PDB entry 4PE5 | X-ray diffraction, 3.96 A resolution | chains B and C of the 4 polymer chains in the assembly

[Chain B]
Molecule: Glutamate receptor ionotropic, NMDA 2B
Source organism: Rattus norvegicus
Reference sequence: Q00960 (NMDE2_RAT); numbering as in UniProt; present here: 27-396, 403-852
Sequence (820 residues; row label = number of the first residue in the row; note: 6 numbers in that range are skipped by the numbering (no residue carries them; nothing is unmodelled there)):
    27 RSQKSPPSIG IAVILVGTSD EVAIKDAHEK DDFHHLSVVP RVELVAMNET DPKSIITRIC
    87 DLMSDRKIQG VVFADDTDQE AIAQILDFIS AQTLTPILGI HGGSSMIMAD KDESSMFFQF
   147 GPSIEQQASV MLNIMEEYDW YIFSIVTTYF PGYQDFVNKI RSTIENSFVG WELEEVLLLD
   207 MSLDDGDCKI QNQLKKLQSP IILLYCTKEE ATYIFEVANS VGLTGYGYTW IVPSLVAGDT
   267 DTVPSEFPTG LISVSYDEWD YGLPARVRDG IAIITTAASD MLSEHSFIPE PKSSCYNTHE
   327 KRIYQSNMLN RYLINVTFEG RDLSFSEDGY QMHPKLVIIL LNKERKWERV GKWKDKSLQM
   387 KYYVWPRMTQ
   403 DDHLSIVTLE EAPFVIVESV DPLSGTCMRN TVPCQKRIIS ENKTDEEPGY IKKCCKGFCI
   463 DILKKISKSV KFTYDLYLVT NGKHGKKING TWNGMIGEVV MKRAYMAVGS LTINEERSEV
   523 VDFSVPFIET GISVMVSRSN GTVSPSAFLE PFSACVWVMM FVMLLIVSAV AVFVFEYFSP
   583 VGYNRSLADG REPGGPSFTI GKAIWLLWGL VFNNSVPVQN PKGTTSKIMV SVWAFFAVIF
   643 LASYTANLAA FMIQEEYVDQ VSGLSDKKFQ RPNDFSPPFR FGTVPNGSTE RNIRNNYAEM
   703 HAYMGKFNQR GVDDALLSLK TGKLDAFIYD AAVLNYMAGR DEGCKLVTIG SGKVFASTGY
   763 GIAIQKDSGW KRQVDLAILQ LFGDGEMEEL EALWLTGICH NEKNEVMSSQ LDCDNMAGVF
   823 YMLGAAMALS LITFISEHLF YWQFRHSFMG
Unresolved in the structure: 27-29, 440-450, 540-550, 570-601, 616-629, 803-820, 842-852
Disulfide bonds: Cys86-Cys321, Cys429-Cys456, Cys436-Cys457, Cys746-Cys801
Glycans and other covalent adducts: N-acetylglucosamine (NAG) linked to Asn74, Asn341, Asn688
Construct notes: engineered mutation Cys214 (Ser in Q00960), Asp348 (Asn in Q00960), Cys557 (Asp in Q00960), Ser588 (Cys in Q00960), Cys815 (Ile in Q00960), Ser838 (Cys in Q00960), Ser849 (Cys in Q00960)
Ligand contacts:
  - glutamic acid (GLU): His486, Ser512, Leu513, Thr514, Arg519, Val686, Gly689, Ser690, Thr691, Tyr731, Asp732, Tyr762
  - Ifenprodil (QEL; 4-[(1R,2S)-2-(4-benzylpiperidin-1-yl)-1-hydroxypropyl]phenol): Ala107, Gln110, Ile111, Phe114, Tyr175, Phe176, Pro177, Met207, Glu236
Curated features (UniProtKB/Swiss-Prot):
  - region: Lys604 to Pro623 (Pore-forming)
  - binding site (Zn(2+)): His127, Glu284
  - binding site (L-glutamate): Thr514, Arg519, Ser690, Thr691, Asp732
  - site: Asn615 (Functional determinant of NMDA receptors)
  - glycosylation (N-linked (GlcNAc...) asparagine): Asn74, Asn341, Asn444, Asn491, Asn542, Asn688
  - mutagenesis: His60 (H60A: Normal zinc binding), His127 (H127A: Reduced zinc binding), Asp283 (D283A: Slightly reduced zinc binding), Glu284 (E284A: Reduced zinc binding), His311 (H311A: Normal zinc binding), His359 (H359A: Normal zinc binding)

[Chain C]
Molecule: Glutamate receptor ionotropic, NMDA 1
Source organism: Rattus norvegicus
Reference sequence: P35439 (NMDZ1_RAT); residue numbers follow UniProt; this construct covers 23-847
Sequence (825 residues; each row starts with the number of its first residue):
    23 DPKIVNIGAV LSTRKHEQMF REAVNQANKR HGSWKIQLQA TSVTHKPNAI QMALSVCEDL
    83 ISSQVYAILV SHPPTPNDHF TPTPVSYTAG FYRIPVLGLT TRMSIYSDKS IHLSFLRTVP
   143 PYSHQSSVWF EMMRVYNWNH IILLVSDDHE GRAAQKRLET LLEERESKAE KVLQFDPGTK
   203 NVTALLMEAR ELEARVIILS ASEDDAATVY RAAAMLDMTG SGYVWLVGER EISGNALRYA
   263 PDGIIGLQLI NGKNESAHIS DAVGVVAQAV HELLEKENIT DPPRGCVGNT NIWKTGPLFK
   323 RVLMSSKYAD GVTGRVEFNE DGDRKFAQYS IMNLQNRKLV QVGIYNGTHV IPNDRKIIWP
   383 GGETEKPRGY QMSTRLKIVT IHQEPFVYVK PTMSDGTCKE EFTVNGDPVK KVICTGPNDT
   443 SPGSPRHTVP QCCYGFCIDL LIKLARTMQF TYEVHLVADG KFGTQERVQN SNKKEWNGMM
   503 GELLSGQADM IVAPLTINNE RAQYIEFSKP FKYQGLTILV KKEIPRSTLD SFMQPFQSCL
   563 WLLVGLSVHV VAVMLYLLDR FSPFGRFKVN SQSESTDALT LSSAMWFSWG VLLNSGIGEG
   623 APRSFSARIL GMVWAGFAMI IVASYTANLA AFLVLDRPEE RITGINDPRL RNPSDKFIYA
   683 TVKQSSVDIY FRRQVELSTM YRHMEKHNYE SAAEAIQAVR DNKLHAFIWD SAVLEFEASQ
   743 KCDLVTTGEL FFRSGFGIGM RKDSPWKQQV SLSILKSHEN GFMEDLDKTW VRYQECDSRS
   803 NAPATLTCEN MAGVFMLVAG GIVAGIFLIF IEIAYKRHKD ANGAQ
Unresolved in the structure: 23-24, 95-102, 442-444, 549-553, 583-604, 617-633, 834-847
Disulfide bonds: Cys79-Cys308, Cys420-Cys454, Cys436-Cys455, Cys744-Cys798
Glycans and other covalent adducts: N-acetylglucosamine (NAG) linked to Asn300, Asn368, Asn440
Construct notes: engineered mutation Gln61 (Asn in P35439), Asp239 (Asn in P35439), Gln350 (Asn in P35439), Gln471 (Asn in P35439), Gln491 (Asn in P35439), Cys561 (Thr in P35439), Gln594 (Glu in P35439), Ser595 (Glu in P35439), Ser597 (Glu in P35439), Thr598 (Glu in P35439), Gln771 (Asn in P35439), Cys810 (Phe in P35439), Asn844 (Arg in P35439), Gly845 (Arg in P35439), Ala846 (Lys in P35439)
Ligand contacts:
  - glycine (GLY): Phe484, Pro516, Leu517, Thr518, Arg523, Ser687, Ser688, Trp731, Asp732, Phe758
  - Ifenprodil (QEL; 4-[(1R,2S)-2-(4-benzylpiperidin-1-yl)-1-hydroxypropyl]phenol): Tyr109, Thr110, Gly112, Phe113, Arg115, Lys131, Ser132, Ile133, His134, Leu135
Curated features (UniProtKB/Swiss-Prot):
  - region: Leu603 to Pro624 (Pore-forming)
  - binding site (glycine): Pro516, Thr518, Arg523, Ser688, Asp732
  - glycosylation (N-linked (GlcNAc...) asparagine): Asn203, Asn276, Asn300, Asn368, Asn440, Asn674
From the paper describing this entry:
  - higher-order assembly contacts with a neighbouring Glutamate receptor ionotropic, NMDA 2B: Asp669

[How chain B and chain C interact]
Disulfides between the chains: Cys557(B)-Cys810(C)
Pairs across the interface (45; chain B residue first):
  Glu517(B) with Leu777(C)
  Pro528(B) with Pro532(C), hydrophobic; Tyr535(C), hydrophobic
  Glu531(B) with Tyr535(C)
  Glu552(B) with Thr807(C)
  Pro553(B) with Thr807(C); Leu808(C), hydrogen bond (backbone-backbone)
  Cys557(B) with Cys810(C), disulfide
  Ser633(B) with Leu615(C)
  Ala636(B) with Leu615(C)
  Phe637(B) with Leu615(C)
  Ala644(B) with Tyr647(C), hydrophobic
  Ala648(B) with Leu651(C); Ala652(C)
  Ala652(B) with Pro805(C)
  Gln656(B) with Asn803(C); Pro805(C)
  Glu657(B) with Asn803(C)
  Ala758(B) with His780(C)
  Ser759(B) with Tyr535(C); His780(C), hydrogen bond (backbone-side chain)
  Thr760(B) with Tyr535(C)
  Gly761(B) with Tyr535(C)
  Arg774(B) with Glu188(C); Ala524(C); Gln525(C), hydrogen bond (side chain-backbone)
  Gln775(B) with Glu188(C)
  Leu778(B) with Asn521(C); Ala524(C), hydrophobic; Gln525(C)
  Leu781(B) with Ile519(C); Asn520(C); Asn521(C); Ala524(C), hydrophobic
  Gln782(B) with Asn521(C)
  Phe784(B) with Phe754(C); Arg755(C)
  Gly785(B) with Tyr692(C); Gln696(C); Phe754(C)
  Asp786(B) with Gln696(C), hydrogen bond (backbone-side chain)
  Glu790(B) with Leu752(C); Phe753(C); Phe754(C), hydrogen bond (side chain-backbone); Arg755(C)
Interface residues without a listed pair, chain B (35 interface residues in all): Asn516, Val527, Ser555, Phe638, Ile641, Asn649, Phe653, Asn694
Interface residues without a listed pair, chain C (37 interface residues in all): Tyr526, Thr648, Leu655, Val656, Glu698, Ser756, Leu774, Lys778, Glu781, Ala804, Ala806, Val820

[Overview]
35 residues of chain B face 37 of chain C across their interface, with 1 disulfide bond and 5 hydrogen bonds.
Among the polar pairs are Ser759(B)-His780(C), Arg774(B)-Gln525(C) and Asp786(B)-Gln696(C). Bound to chain B:
Ifenprodil and glutamic acid. From the paper: higher-order assembly contacts with a neighbouring Glutamate
receptor ionotropic, NMDA 2B through Asp669(C).
Chain B is Glutamate receptor ionotropic, NMDA 2B and chain C is Glutamate receptor ionotropic, NMDA 1, both
from Rattus norvegicus; the structure, Crystal Structure of GluN1a/GluN2B NMDA Receptor Ion Channel, was
determined by X-ray diffraction.
